5LFQ - chains C and M of the 16 polymer chains in the assembly; structure by X-ray diffraction, 3.50 A resolution.

# Chain C (and M)
Protein: Bacterial proteasome activator
Source organism: Mycobacterium tuberculosis H37Rv
Notes: chain M of this document is another copy of the same molecule, construct and numbering; everything in this record applies to it too
UniProt: P9WKX3 (BPA_MYCTU); residue numbers follow UniProt; this construct covers 36-159
Sequence (131 residues; numbered 29 to 159; the number before each row is that of its first residue):
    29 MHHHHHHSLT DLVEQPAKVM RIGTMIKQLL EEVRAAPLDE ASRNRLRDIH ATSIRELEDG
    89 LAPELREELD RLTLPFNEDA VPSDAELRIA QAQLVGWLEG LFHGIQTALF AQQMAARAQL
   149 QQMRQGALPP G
Unresolved in the structure: 29-36, 150-159
Construct notes: initiating methionine (29); expression tag (30-35)
Modified residues: Mse29, Mse151 (selenomethionine); Mse48, Mse53, Mse142 (selenomethionine; parent Met)

# Interface between chain C and chain M
Residue-residue contacts (17):
  Thr135(C) - Ala146(M)
  Thr135(C) - Gln147(M)
  Thr135(C) - Gln149(M)
  Phe138(C) - Ala146(M)
  Phe138(C) - Gln149(M)
  Ala139(C) - Ala146(M)  hydrophobic
  Mse142(C) - Mse142(M)
  Mse142(C) - Ala146(M)  hydrophobic
  Ala143(C) - Ala143(M)  hydrophobic
  Ala146(C) - Thr135(M)
  Ala146(C) - Phe138(M)
  Ala146(C) - Ala139(M)  hydrophobic
  Ala146(C) - Mse142(M)  hydrophobic
  Leu148(C) - Thr135(M)
  Gln149(C) - His131(M)
  Gln149(C) - Thr135(M)  hydrogen bond (backbone-side chain)
  Gln149(C) - Phe138(M)
Also at the interface, not in a pair above, chain C (9 interface residues in all): Gln147
Also at the interface, not in a pair above, chain M (10 interface residues in all): Leu148

# Summary
9 residues of chain C and 10 residues of chain M are in contact; the contacts include 1 hydrogen bond. The
hydrogen-bonded pair is Gln149(C)-Thr135(M).
Both chains are Bacterial proteasome activator (Mycobacterium tuberculosis H37Rv). Entry 5LFQ (Crystal
Structure of the Bacterial Proteasome Activator Bpa of Mycobacterium tuberculosis (space group P3)) was
determined by X-ray diffraction, deposited together with 5LFJ, 5LFP and 5LZP.
